9DB0 - chains A and B of the 3 polymer chains in the assembly; structure by electron microscopy, 2.50 A resolution.

[Chain A (and B)]
Molecule: Spike glycoprotein
Source organism: Feline coronavirus
Notes: fragment: short homotrimer (residues 264-1398); chain B of this document is another copy of the same molecule, construct and numbering; everything in this record applies to it too
Sequence (1261 residues; each row starts with the number of its first residue):
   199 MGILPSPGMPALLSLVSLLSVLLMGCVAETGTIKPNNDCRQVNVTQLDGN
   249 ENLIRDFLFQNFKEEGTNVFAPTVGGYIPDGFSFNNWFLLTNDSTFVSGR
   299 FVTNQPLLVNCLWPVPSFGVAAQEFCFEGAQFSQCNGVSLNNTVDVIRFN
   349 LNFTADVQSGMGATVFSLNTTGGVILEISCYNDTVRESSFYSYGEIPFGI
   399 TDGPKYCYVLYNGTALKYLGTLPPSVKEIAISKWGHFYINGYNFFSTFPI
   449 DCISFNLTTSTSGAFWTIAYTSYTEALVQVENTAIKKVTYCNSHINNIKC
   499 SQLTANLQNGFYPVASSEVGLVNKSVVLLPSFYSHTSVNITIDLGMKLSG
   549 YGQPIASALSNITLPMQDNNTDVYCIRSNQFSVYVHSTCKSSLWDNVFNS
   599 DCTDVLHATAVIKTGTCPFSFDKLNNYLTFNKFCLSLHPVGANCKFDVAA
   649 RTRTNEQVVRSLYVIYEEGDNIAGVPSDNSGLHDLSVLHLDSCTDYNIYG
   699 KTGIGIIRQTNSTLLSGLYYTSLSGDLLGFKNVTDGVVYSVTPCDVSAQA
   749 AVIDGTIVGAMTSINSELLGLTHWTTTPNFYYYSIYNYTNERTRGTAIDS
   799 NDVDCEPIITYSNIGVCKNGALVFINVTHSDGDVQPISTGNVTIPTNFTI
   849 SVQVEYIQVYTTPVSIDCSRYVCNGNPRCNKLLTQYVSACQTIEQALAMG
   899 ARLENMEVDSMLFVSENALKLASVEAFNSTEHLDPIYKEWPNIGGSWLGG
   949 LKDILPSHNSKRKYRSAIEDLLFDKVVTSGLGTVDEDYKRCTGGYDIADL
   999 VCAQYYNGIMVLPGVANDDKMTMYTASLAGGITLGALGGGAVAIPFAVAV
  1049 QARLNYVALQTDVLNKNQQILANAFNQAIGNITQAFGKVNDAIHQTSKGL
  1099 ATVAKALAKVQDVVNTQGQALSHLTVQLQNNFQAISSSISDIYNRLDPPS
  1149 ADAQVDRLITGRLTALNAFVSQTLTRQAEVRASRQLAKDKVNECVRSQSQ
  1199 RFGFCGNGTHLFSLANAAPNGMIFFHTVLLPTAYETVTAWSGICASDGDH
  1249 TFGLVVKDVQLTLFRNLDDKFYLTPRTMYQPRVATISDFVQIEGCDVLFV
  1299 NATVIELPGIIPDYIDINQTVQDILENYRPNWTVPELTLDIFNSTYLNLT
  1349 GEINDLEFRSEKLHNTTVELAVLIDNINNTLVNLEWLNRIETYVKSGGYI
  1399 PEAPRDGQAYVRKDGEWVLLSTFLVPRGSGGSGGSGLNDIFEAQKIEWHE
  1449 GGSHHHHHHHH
Unresolved in the structure: 199-264, 390-401, 678-681, 788-800, 976-981, 1086-1097, 1308-1459
Disulfide bonds: Cys309-Cys333, Cys324-Cys450, Cys378-Cys405, Cys489-Cys498, Cys573-Cys632, Cys587-Cys600, Cys615-Cys642, Cys691-Cys742, Cys803-Cys815, Cys866-Cys888, Cys871-Cys877, Cys989-Cys1000, Cys1192-Cys1203, Cys1242-Cys1293
Covalently attached groups: glycan linked to Asn290; N-acetylglucosamine (NAG) linked to Asn350, Asn367, Asn380, Asn410, Asn454, Asn521, Asn537, Asn559, Asn567, Asn709, Asn730, Asn785, Asn824, Asn839, Asn845, Asn926, Asn1079, Asn1205, Asn1299
Ligand contacts:
  - palmitoleic acid (PAM), molecule 1: Phe351, Val363, Phe364, Ile376, Cys378, Cys405, Leu417, Gly418, Thr419, Leu420, Pro421, Ser423, Ile427, Ile437, Asn438, Phe442
  - palmitoleic acid (PAM), molecule 2: Gly508, Phe509, Ser745, Gln747, Met759, Thr760, Ser761, Phe778, Tyr809
  - palmitoleic acid (PAM), molecule 3: Leu713, Lys729, Val731, Gly734
  - palmitoleic acid (PAM), molecule 4: Ala896, Ala899, Arg900, Tyr986, Tyr1003, Met1008, Leu1010, Pro1011
Reported in the primary citation:
  - post-translational modification sites: Asn567

[How chain A and chain B interact]
Residue-residue contacts (172):
  Ser499(A) - Val885(B)
  Ser499(A) - Gln889(B)
  Gln500(A) - Gln889(B)
  Gln500(A) - Glu892(B)
  Leu501(A) - Ser886(B)
  Asn507(A) - Arg900(B)  hydrogen bond (backbone-side chain)
  Gly508(A) - Arg900(B)
  Val512(A) - Asp865(B)
  Ala513(A) - Arg868(B)
  Pro528(A) - Tyr416(B)
  Pro528(A) - Leu417(B)
  Ser529(A) - Tyr416(B)
  Phe530(A) - Val383(B)
  Phe530(A) - Glu385(B)
  Phe530(A) - Tyr406(B)  hydrophobic
  Phe530(A) - Ala413(B)  hydrophobic
  Phe530(A) - Tyr416(B)
  Asp566(A) - Gly548(B)  hydrogen bond (side chain-backbone)
  Asp566(A) - Trp592(B)
  Arg575(A) - Ser547(B)
  Arg575(A) - Gly548(B)
  Arg575(A) - Tyr549(B)
  Thr612(A) - Leu1144(B)
  Pro616(A) - Ile1133(B)
  Pro616(A) - Leu1144(B)
  Phe617(A) - Arg1143(B)
  Phe617(A) - Leu1144(B)  hydrophobic
  Ser618(A) - Arg1143(B)  hydrogen bond (backbone-backbone)
  Ser618(A) - Leu1144(B)
  Ser618(A) - Asp1145(B)
  Lys621(A) - Tyr1141(B)
  Lys621(A) - Asn1142(B)
  Lys621(A) - Arg1143(B)
  Lys621(A) - Leu1144(B)
  Asn624(A) - Asn1142(B)  hydrogen bond (side chain-backbone)
  Leu626(A) - Arg1143(B)
  Val638(A) - Val657(B)
  Asn669(A) - Lys415(B)
  Thr700(A) - Ser1138(B)
  Thr700(A) - Asp1139(B)  hydrogen bond
  Thr700(A) - Asn1142(B)  hydrogen bond
  Arg706(A) - Thr990(B)
  Arg706(A) - Gly991(B)
  Arg706(A) - Gly992(B)
  Thr708(A) - Gly992(B)
  Thr708(A) - Tyr993(B)
  Thr708(A) - Asp994(B)
  Leu712(A) - Asn480(B)
  Leu713(A) - Phe286(B)
  Leu713(A) - Lys425(B)
  Leu713(A) - Asn438(B)  hydrogen bond (backbone-side chain)
  Leu713(A) - Thr481(B)
  Ser714(A) - Phe286(B)
  Ser714(A) - Thr293(B)
  Ser714(A) - Asn438(B)  hydrogen bond (side chain-backbone)
  Ser714(A) - Thr481(B)
  Gly715(A) - Thr293(B)
  Gly715(A) - Asn438(B)  hydrogen bond (backbone-backbone)
  Leu716(A) - Tyr440(B)  hydrophobic
  Leu716(A) - Phe442(B)  hydrophobic
  Tyr717(A) - Asp291(B)
  Tyr717(A) - Ser292(B)
  Tyr717(A) - Thr293(B)  hydrogen bond (backbone-backbone)
  Tyr718(A) - Thr293(B)
  Thr719(A) - Ser292(B)  hydrogen bond
  Ser720(A) - Ala1001(B)
  Ser720(A) - Gln1127(B)
  Leu721(A) - Thr1123(B)
  Leu721(A) - Val1124(B)  hydrophobic
  Leu721(A) - Gln1127(B)  hydrogen bond (backbone-side chain)
  Ser722(A) - Asn1005(B)  hydrogen bond
  Ser722(A) - Thr1123(B)
  Ser722(A) - Leu1126(B)
  Ser722(A) - Gln1127(B)
  Gly723(A) - Gln1127(B)
  Leu726(A) - Ile995(B)
  Leu726(A) - Ala996(B)
  Gly727(A) - Ile995(B)
  Val731(A) - Pro421(B)
  Thr732(A) - Thr419(B)
  Thr732(A) - Pro421(B)
  Thr732(A) - Pro422(B)
  Ser738(A) - Gly992(B)  hydrogen bond (side chain-backbone)
  Ser738(A) - Asp994(B)
  Thr740(A) - Tyr1004(B)
  Pro741(A) - Tyr1004(B)  hydrophobic
  Asp743(A) - Arg868(B)  salt bridge
  Val744(A) - Arg868(B)
  Val744(A) - Thr990(B)
  Val744(A) - Tyr1003(B)
  Ser745(A) - Asp865(B)  hydrogen bond
  Ser745(A) - Arg868(B)  hydrogen bond
  Ser745(A) - Tyr1003(B)  hydrogen bond (backbone-side chain)
  Gln747(A) - Ser863(B)  hydrogen bond
  Gln747(A) - Met1008(B)
  Ser761(A) - Tyr986(B)
  Ser761(A) - Lys987(B)
  Ser761(A) - Thr990(B)  hydrogen bond (backbone-side chain)
  Ser761(A) - Tyr1003(B)  hydrogen bond
  Ile762(A) - Thr990(B)
  Thr775(A) - Lys987(B)  hydrogen bond (backbone-side chain)
  Pro776(A) - Asp985(B)
  Pro776(A) - Lys987(B)  hydrogen bond (backbone-side chain)
  Asn777(A) - Glu984(B)
  Asn777(A) - Asp985(B)
  Asn777(A) - Tyr986(B)  hydrogen bond (backbone-backbone)
  Asn777(A) - Lys987(B)
  Phe778(A) - Lys987(B)
  Tyr779(A) - Lys987(B)
  Tyr809(A) - Pro861(B)
  Tyr809(A) - Ala899(B)
  Tyr809(A) - Asn903(B)
  Tyr809(A) - Leu1010(B)
  Ser810(A) - Asn903(B)  hydrogen bond (backbone-side chain)
  Asn811(A) - Ala1014(B)
  Ile823(A) - Lys1018(B)  hydrogen bond (backbone-side chain)
  Asn824(A) - Lys1018(B)
  Val825(A) - Leu910(B)
  Val825(A) - Phe911(B)  hydrophobic
  Val825(A) - Val912(B)  hydrophobic
  Val825(A) - Lys1018(B)
  Thr826(A) - Phe911(B)
  Thr826(A) - Val912(B)  hydrogen bond (backbone-backbone)
  His827(A) - Val912(B)
  Ser828(A) - Phe911(B)
  Ser828(A) - Val912(B)  hydrogen bond (backbone-backbone)
  Ser828(A) - Ser913(B)  hydrogen bond (backbone-side chain)
  Asp829(A) - Ser913(B)  hydrogen bond (backbone-side chain)
  Asp829(A) - Leu1035(B)
  Gly830(A) - Leu1035(B)
  Asp831(A) - Leu1035(B)
  Asp831(A) - Arg1194(B)  salt bridge
  Val832(A) - Leu1035(B)
  Gln833(A) - Gly1029(B)  hydrogen bond (side chain-backbone)
  Gln833(A) - Ile1030(B)
  Gln833(A) - Leu1032(B)
  Gln833(A) - Arg1051(B)
  Pro834(A) - Ala1050(B)
  Ile835(A) - Leu1032(B)
  Ile835(A) - Gly1033(B)
  Ile835(A) - Ile1042(B)  hydrophobic
  Thr837(A) - Tyr935(B)
  Gly838(A) - Ile934(B)
  Thr841(A) - Ala1034(B)
  Thr841(A) - Leu1035(B)  hydrogen bond (side chain-backbone)
  Ala1102(A) - Met904(B)
  Lys1103(A) - Met904(B)
  Lys1103(A) - Glu905(B)  salt bridge
  Lys1103(A) - Ser908(B)  hydrogen bond
  Ala1106(A) - Leu901(B)  hydrophobic
  Lys1107(A) - Leu901(B)
  Lys1107(A) - Arg1179(B)
  Asp1110(A) - Met897(B)
  Asp1110(A) - Leu901(B)
  Asn1113(A) - Gln893(B)
  Gln1117(A) - Thr890(B)
  Thr1173(A) - Thr1173(B)
  Arg1199(A) - Glu1191(B)  salt bridge
  Arg1199(A) - Arg1199(B)
  Phe1200(A) - Asn1190(B)
  Phe1200(A) - Arg1194(B)
  Phe1200(A) - Ser1195(B)
  Gly1201(A) - Asn1190(B)
  Tyr1232(A) - Leu1035(B)
  Val1254(A) - Leu1057(B)
  Lys1255(A) - Ser1285(B)
  Lys1255(A) - Asp1286(B)  salt bridge
  Val1257(A) - Asn1053(B)
  Val1257(A) - Tyr1054(B)
  Val1288(A) - Arg1280(B)
  Ile1290(A) - Thr1059(B)
  Ile1290(A) - Val1061(B)  hydrophobic
Interface residues without a listed pair, chain A (116 interface residues in all): Val300, Cys498, Pro511, Leu527, Ser532, Asn567, Asn577, Cys615, Asp620, Gly639, Gly698, Gly701, Asp733, Val736, Tyr737, Thr808, Asn839, Val840, Leu1184, Val1253, Gln1258, Ser1285, Gly1292, Cys1293, Asp1294, Leu1296
Interface residues without a listed pair, chain B (127 interface residues in all): Val295, Arg384, Leu414, Gly418, Gly439, Ala556, Val656, Arg658, Ile864, Thr882, Asp907, Trp938, Cys989, Leu998, Gly1006, Asn1015, Met1021, Gly1036, Ser1120, Ser1136, Ser1148, Gln1183, Asp1187

[In short]
116 residues of chain A and 127 residues of chain B are in contact; the contacts include 32 hydrogen bonds and
5 salt bridges. Polar pairs include Asp743(A)-Arg868(B), Asp831(A)-Arg1194(B) and Lys1103(A)-Glu905(B).
Ligands of chain A: 4 copies of palmitoleic acid. The paper reports a modification site at Asn567(A).
Chain A and chain B are both Spike glycoprotein (Feline coronavirus); the structure, Molecular basis of
pathogenicity of the recently emerged FCoV-23 coronavirus. FCoV-23 S short, was determined by electron
microscopy, deposited together with 9DAZ, 9DB1, 9DB3, 9DBE and 9DBZ.
